Entry 6X6M (X-ray diffraction, 1.90 A resolution); this record covers chains A and B.

[Chain A]
Protein: Antifreeze protein
Organism: Marinomonas primoryensis
UniProt: A1YIY3 (A1YIY3_9GAMM); residues 2-507 here correspond to UniProt positions 206-711 (UniProt number = residue number + 204)
Chain sequence (506 residues; row label = number of the first residue in the row):
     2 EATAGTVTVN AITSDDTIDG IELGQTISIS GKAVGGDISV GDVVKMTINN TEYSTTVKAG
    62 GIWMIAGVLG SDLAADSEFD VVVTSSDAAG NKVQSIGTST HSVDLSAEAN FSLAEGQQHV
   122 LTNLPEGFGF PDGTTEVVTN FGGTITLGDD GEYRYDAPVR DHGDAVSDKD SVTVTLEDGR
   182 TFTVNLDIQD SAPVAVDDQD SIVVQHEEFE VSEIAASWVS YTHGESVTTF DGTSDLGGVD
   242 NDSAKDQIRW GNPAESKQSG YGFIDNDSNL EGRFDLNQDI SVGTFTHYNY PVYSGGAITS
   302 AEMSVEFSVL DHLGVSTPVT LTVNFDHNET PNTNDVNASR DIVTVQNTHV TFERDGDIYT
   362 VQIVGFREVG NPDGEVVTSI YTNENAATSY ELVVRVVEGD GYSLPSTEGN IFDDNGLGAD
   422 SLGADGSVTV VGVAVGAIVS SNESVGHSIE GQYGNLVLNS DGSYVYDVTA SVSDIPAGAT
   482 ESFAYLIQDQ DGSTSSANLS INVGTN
What the authors report for this chain:
  - conformationally variable residues (side-chain flip): S295

[Chain B]
Protein: peptide
Chain sequence (4 residues; numbered 516 to 519; the number before each row is that of its first residue):
   516 DSTD

[Chain A / chain B interface]
Contacting residue pairs (17):
  A255(A) with T518(B)
  Y291(A) with D519(B)
  P292(A) with D519(B)
  V293(A) with T518(B); D519(B), hydrogen bond (backbone-backbone)
  Y294(A) with S517(B)
  S295(A) with S517(B), hydrogen bond (backbone-backbone); D519(B), hydrogen bond
  G296(A) with D519(B), hydrogen bond (backbone-side chain)
  E330(A) with D519(B)
  T331(A) with D519(B)
  P332(A) with T518(B); D519(B)
  N333(A) with T518(B), hydrogen bond; D519(B), hydrogen bond (side chain-backbone)
  D342(A) with D519(B)
  E385(A) with D519(B)
Also at the interface, not in a pair above, chain A (14 interface residues in all): N290
Also at the interface, not in a pair above, chain B (4 interface residues in all): D516
From the paper, about this interface:
  - interface residues, chain A: A255(A), S295(A), G296(A), N333(A)

[Summary]
14 residues of chain A face 4 of chain B across their interface; the contacts include 6 hydrogen bonds. Among
the polar pairs are S295(A)-D519(B), G296(A)-D519(B) and N333(A)-T518(B). The paper reports interface residues
A255(A), S295(A) and G296(A) among others; conformational variability at S295(A).
Chain A is Antifreeze protein (Marinomonas primoryensis) and chain B is peptide; the structure, Peptide-bound
structure of Marinomonas primoryensis peptide-binding domain, was determined by X-ray diffraction, deposited
together with 6X5V, 6X5W and 6X6Q.
